PDB entry 7NQ3 | X-ray diffraction, 1.60 A resolution | chain AAA

[Chain AAA]
Protein: Bromodomain-containing protein 2
Organism: Homo sapiens
Reference sequence: P25440 (BRD2_HUMAN); residue numbers follow UniProt; this construct covers 344-455
Amino-acid sequence (115 residues; each row starts with the number of its first residue):
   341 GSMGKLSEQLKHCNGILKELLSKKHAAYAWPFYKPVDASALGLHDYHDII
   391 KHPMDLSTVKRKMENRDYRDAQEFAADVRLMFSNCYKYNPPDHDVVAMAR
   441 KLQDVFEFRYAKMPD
Unresolved in the structure: 341-342
Differences from the reference sequence: expression tag (341-343)
Curated features (UniProtKB/Swiss-Prot):
  - mutagenesis: Val376 (V376A: Abolished binding to histone H4 acetylated at 'Lys-12' (H4K12ac)), Leu381 (L381A: Reduced binding to histone H4 acetylated at 'Lys-12' (H4K12ac)), Leu383 (L383A: Reduced binding to histone H4 acetylated at 'Lys-12' (H4K12ac)), Asn429 (N429A: Abolished binding to histone H4 acetylated at 'Lys-12' (H4K12ac))
Residues lining bound ligands: ULQ (6-[(S)-methoxy(phenyl)methyl]-N2-methyl-N4-[(1S,5R)-3-oxabicyclo[3.1.0]hexan-6-yl]pyridine-2,4-dicarboxamide): Trp370, Pro371, Phe372, Val376, Leu381, Leu383, Cys425, Tyr428, Asn429, Pro430, His433, Asp434, Val435, Met438

[Overview]
Chain AAA binds compound ULQ. UniProt lists 4 mutagenesis sites.
Chain AAA is Bromodomain-containing protein 2 (Homo sapiens); the structure, C-TERMINAL BROMODOMAIN OF HUMAN
BRD2 WITH
N4-((1R,5S,6r)-3-oxabicyclo[3.1.0]hexan-6-yl)-6-((S)-methoxy(phenyl)methyl)-N2-methylpyridine-2,4-dicarboxamide,
was determined by X-ray diffraction together with 7NPY, 7NPZ, 7NQ0, 7NQ1 and 7NQ2 from the same study.
